PDB entry 5DQ8 | X-ray diffraction, 2.31 A resolution | chain A

[Chain A]
Molecule: Transcriptional enhancer factor TEF-4
From: Homo sapiens
UniProt: Q15562 (TEAD2_HUMAN); numbering as in UniProt (aligned over 217-447)
Sequence (240 residues; numbered 216 to 455; the number before each row is that of its first residue):
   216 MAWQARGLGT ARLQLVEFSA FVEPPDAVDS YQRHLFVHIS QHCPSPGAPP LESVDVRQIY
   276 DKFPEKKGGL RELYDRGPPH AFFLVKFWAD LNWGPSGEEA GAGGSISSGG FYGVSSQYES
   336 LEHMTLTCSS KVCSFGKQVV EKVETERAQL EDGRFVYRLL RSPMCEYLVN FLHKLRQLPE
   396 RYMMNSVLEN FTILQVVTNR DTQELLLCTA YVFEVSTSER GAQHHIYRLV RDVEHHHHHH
Unresolved in the structure: 216-221, 240-246, 257-265, 309-324, 447-455
Sequence notes: initiating methionine (216); expression tag (448-455)
Residues lining bound ligands: flufenamic acid (FLF; 2-[[3-(trifluoromethyl)phenyl]amino] benzoic acid): Phe233, Ala235, Val252, Val329, Ser345, Lys346, Val347, Val355, Lys357, Pro378, Met379, Cys380, Leu383, Ile408, Gln410, Tyr426, Phe428
Reported in the primary citation:
  - binding site for flufenamic acid: Phe233, Ala235, Val252, Val329, Ser345, Val347, Val355, Lys357, Met379, Cys380, Leu383, Ile408, Gln410, Phe428

[In short]
Chain A binds flufenamic acid. From the paper: a binding site for flufenamic acid at Phe233, Ala235 and Val252
among others.
Chain A is Transcriptional enhancer factor TEF-4 (Homo sapiens); the structure, Crystal structure of human
transcription factor TEAD2 in complex with flufenamic acid, was determined by X-ray diffraction.
